PDB entry 9LR9 | electron microscopy, 3.30 A resolution | chains P and Q of the 35 polymer chains in the assembly

Chain P (and Q):
Molecule: PIX
From: Bovine adenovirus 3
Notes: chain Q of this document is another copy of the same molecule, construct and numbering; everything in this record applies to it too
UniProt: Q64845 (Q64845_ADEB3); residues 1-125 here = UniProt positions 1-125
Chain sequence (125 residues; numbered 1 to 125; the number before each row is that of its first residue):
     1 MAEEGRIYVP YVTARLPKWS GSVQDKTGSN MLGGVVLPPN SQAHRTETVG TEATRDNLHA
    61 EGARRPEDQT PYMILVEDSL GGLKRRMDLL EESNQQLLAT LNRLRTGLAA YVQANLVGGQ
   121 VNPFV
Not modelled in the structure: 1-2, 114-125

Chain P / chain Q interface:
Contacting residue pairs - 41 pairs, chain P then chain Q:
  Glu-3(P) / Asp-78(Q)  hydrogen bond (backbone-side chain)
  Tyr-11(P) / Pro-10(Q)
  Tyr-11(P) / Tyr-11(Q)  hydrophobic
  Val-12(P) / Tyr-11(Q)
  Val-12(P) / Val-12(Q)  hydrophobic
  Ala-14(P) / Pro-10(Q)  hydrogen bond (backbone-backbone)
  Ala-14(P) / Val-12(Q)  hydrophobic
  Leu-16(P) / Ile-7(Q)  hydrophobic
  Ser-22(P) / Ile-7(Q)
  Val-23(P) / Gly-5(Q)
  Gln-24(P) / Arg-6(Q)
  Gln-24(P) / Ile-7(Q)
  Gln-24(P) / Tyr-8(Q)  hydrogen bond (side chain-backbone)
  Tyr-72(P) / Glu-4(Q)  hydrogen bond
  Tyr-72(P) / Gly-5(Q)
  Asp-78(P) / Leu-80(Q)
  Asp-78(P) / Lys-84(Q)  salt bridge
  Leu-83(P) / Leu-83(Q)  hydrophobic
  Leu-83(P) / Met-87(Q)  hydrophobic
  Arg-86(P) / Lys-84(Q)
  Arg-86(P) / Met-87(Q)
  Arg-86(P) / Asp-88(Q)  salt bridge
  Arg-86(P) / Glu-91(Q)  salt bridge
  Met-87(P) / Met-87(Q)  hydrophobic
  Leu-90(P) / Met-87(Q)  hydrophobic
  Leu-90(P) / Leu-90(Q)  hydrophobic
  Leu-90(P) / Glu-91(Q)
  Ser-93(P) / Asn-94(Q)  hydrogen bond
  Asn-94(P) / Asn-94(Q)
  Leu-97(P) / Asn-94(Q)
  Leu-97(P) / Leu-98(Q)  hydrophobic
  Leu-97(P) / Leu-101(Q)  hydrophobic
  Thr-100(P) / Leu-101(Q)
  Thr-100(P) / Arg-105(Q)
  Arg-103(P) / Arg-105(Q)
  Leu-104(P) / Leu-101(Q)  hydrophobic
  Leu-104(P) / Leu-104(Q)  hydrophobic
  Leu-104(P) / Arg-105(Q)
  Leu-108(P) / Leu-108(Q)  hydrophobic
  Tyr-111(P) / Tyr-111(Q)
  Tyr-111(P) / Val-112(Q)  hydrophobic
Interface residues without a listed pair, chain P (30 interface residues in all): Thr-13, Pro-17, Ile-74, Glu-77, Ser-79, Leu-80, Gly-81, Leu-101
Interface residues without a listed pair, chain Q (25 interface residues in all): Glu-3

In short:
30 residues of chain P and 25 residues of chain Q are in contact, with 5 hydrogen bonds and 3 salt bridges.
Among the polar pairs are Asp-78(P)/Lys-84(Q), Arg-86(P)/Asp-88(Q) and Arg-86(P)/Glu-91(Q).
Chain P and chain Q are both PIX (Bovine adenovirus 3); the structure, Local reconstruction of bovine
adenovirus type 3 capsid, was determined by electron microscopy.
